Entry 5J1H (X-ray diffraction, 2.80 A resolution); this record covers chain A.

[Chain A]
Protein: Plectin
From: Homo sapiens
Reference sequence: Q15149 (PLEC_HUMAN); residues 750-1006 here correspond to UniProt positions 860-1116 (UniProt number = residue number + 110)
Chain sequence (196 residues; row label = number of the first residue in the row; note: 65 numbers in that range are skipped by the numbering (no residue carries them; nothing is unmodelled there)):
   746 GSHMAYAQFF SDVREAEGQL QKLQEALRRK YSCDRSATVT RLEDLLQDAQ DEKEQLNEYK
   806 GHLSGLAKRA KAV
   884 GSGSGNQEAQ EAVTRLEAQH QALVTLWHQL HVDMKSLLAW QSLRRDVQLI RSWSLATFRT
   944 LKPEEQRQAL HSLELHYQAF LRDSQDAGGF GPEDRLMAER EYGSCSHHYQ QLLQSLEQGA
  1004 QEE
Unresolved in the structure: 746-749, 884-886, 1001-1006
Construct notes: expression tag (746-749); engineered mutation Ala752 (Phe862 in Q15149); linker (884-888)
Curated features (UniProtKB/Swiss-Prot):
  - modified residue: Ser937 (Phosphoserine)

[Overview]
Chain A is Plectin (Homo sapiens); the structure, Structure of the spectrin repeats 5 and 6 of the plakin
domain of plectin, was determined by X-ray diffraction, deposited together with 5J1F, 5J1G and 5J1I.
